PDB entry 7K3H | X-ray diffraction, 3.00 A resolution | chains A and B

# Chain A (and B)
Name: Network hallucinated protein 0217
From: synthetic construct
Notes: chain B of this document is another copy of the same molecule, construct and numbering; everything in this record applies to it too
Chain sequence (121 residues; row label = number of the first residue in the row; numbers below 1 keep their minus sign (Met-20 is residue -20)):
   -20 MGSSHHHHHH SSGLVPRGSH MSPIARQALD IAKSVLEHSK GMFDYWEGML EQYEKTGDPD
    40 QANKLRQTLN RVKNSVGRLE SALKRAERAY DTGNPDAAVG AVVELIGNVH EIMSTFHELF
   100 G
Disordered / not traced: -20 to -5, 100 (chain B: -20 to -1, 31-39, 100)

# How chain A and chain B interact
Pairs across the interface (33):
  His-1(A) - His17(B)
  Ile3(A) - Ser13(B)
  Ile3(A) - Val14(B)  hydrophobic
  Gln6(A) - Asp9(B)
  Gln6(A) - Ile10(B)
  Gln6(A) - Ser13(B)  hydrogen bond
  Ala7(A) - Ile10(B)
  Asp9(A) - Gln6(B)
  Ile10(A) - Gln6(B)
  Ile10(A) - Ala7(B)
  Ile10(A) - Ile85(B)  hydrophobic
  Ser13(A) - Ile3(B)
  Ser13(A) - Gln6(B)  hydrogen bond
  Val14(A) - Ile3(B)
  Val78(A) - His96(B)
  Gly79(A) - His96(B)
  Val81(A) - Met92(B)  hydrophobic
  Val82(A) - His89(B)  hydrogen bond (backbone-side chain)
  Val82(A) - Met92(B)
  Val82(A) - His96(B)
  Ile85(A) - Ile85(B)
  Ile85(A) - His89(B)
  Ile85(A) - Met92(B)  hydrophobic
  Gly86(A) - His89(B)  hydrogen bond (backbone-side chain)
  His89(A) - Val82(B)  hydrogen bond (side chain-backbone)
  His89(A) - Ile85(B)
  His89(A) - Gly86(B)  hydrogen bond (side chain-backbone)
  Met92(A) - Val81(B)  hydrophobic
  Met92(A) - Val82(B)
  Ser93(A) - Val82(B)
  His96(A) - Asp75(B)
  His96(A) - Val78(B)
  His96(A) - Gly79(B)
Also at the interface, not in a pair above, chain A (20 interface residues in all): His17, Val88
Also at the interface, not in a pair above, chain B (20 interface residues in all): Val88, Ser93

# In short
Chain A and chain B each contribute 20 residues to their interface, with 6 hydrogen bonds. Polar contacts
include Gln6(A)-Ser13(B), Val82(A)-His89(B) and Gly86(A)-His89(B).
Both chains are Network hallucinated protein 0217 (synthetic construct). Entry 7K3H (Crystal structure of deep
network hallucinated protein 0217) was determined by X-ray diffraction together with 7M0Q from the same study.
